Entry 2KH2 (solution NMR); this record covers chains A and B.

[Chain A]
Molecule: Interleukin-1 beta
Organism: Homo sapiens
UniProtKB: P01584 (IL1B_HUMAN); residues 1-153 here correspond to UniProt positions 117-269 (UniProt number = residue number + 116)
Sequence (153 residues; each row starts with the number of its first residue):
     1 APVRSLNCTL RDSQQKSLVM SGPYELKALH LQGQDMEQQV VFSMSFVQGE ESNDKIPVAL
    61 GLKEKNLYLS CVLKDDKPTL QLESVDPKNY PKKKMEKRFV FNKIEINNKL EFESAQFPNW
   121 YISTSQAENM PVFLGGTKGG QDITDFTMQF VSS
Swiss-Prot annotation at these positions:
  - motif: Phe112 to Ser125 (Involved in interaction with TMED10 C-terminus)
  - site: Arg4 (Involved in receptor binding), Lys55 (Important for interaction with integrin), Lys63 (Important for interaction with integrin), Lys65 (Important for interaction with integrin), Lys74 (Important for interaction with integrin), Lys88 (Important for interaction with integrin)

[Chain B]
Molecule: scFv
Organism: Mus musculus
Notes: antibody fragment or engineered binder
Sequence (254 residues; row label = number of the first residue in the row):
     1 DIQMTQSPSS LSASVGDRVT ITCRTSGNIH NYLTWYQQKP GKAPQLLIYN AKTLADGVPS
    61 RFSGSGSGTQ FTLTISSLQP EDFANYYCQH FWSLPFTFGQ GTKVEIKRTG GGGSGGGGSG
   121 GGGSGGGGSE VQLVESGGGL VQPGGSLRLS CAASGFDFSR YDMSWVRQAP GKRLEWVAYI
   181 SSGGGSTYFP DTVKGRFTIS RDNAKNTLYL QMNSLRAEDT AVYYCARQNK KLTWFDYWGQ
   241 GTLVTVSSHH HHHH
Disulfide bonds: Cys23-Cys88, Cys151-Cys225

[Interface between chain A and chain B]
Contacting residue pairs (35):
  Ala1(A) with Asn28(B)
  Arg4(A) with Asn28(B); Ile29(B); His30(B); Asn31(B); Tyr32(B); Trp92(B)
  Ser5(A) with Trp92(B)
  Leu6(A) with Trp92(B); Ser93(B)
  Arg11(A) with Gly185(B); Thr187(B)
  Gln15(A) with Gly185(B)
  Glu37(A) with Lys194(B)
  Gln39(A) with Lys194(B)
  Phe46(A) with Trp92(B)
  Asn53(A) with Lys231(B)
  Asp54(A) with Lys231(B)
  Glu105(A) with Lys231(B)
  Asn108(A) with Ser181(B); Gly183(B); Gly184(B); Gly185(B); Ser186(B)
  Thr147(A) with Ser186(B)
  Met148(A) with Tyr188(B)
  Gln149(A) with Thr187(B)
  Phe150(A) with Leu94(B); Tyr188(B)
  Val151(A) with Leu94(B); Asp191(B)
  Ser152(A) with Asp1(B); Leu94(B); Asp191(B)
  Ser153(A) with Asp1(B)
Also at the interface, not in a pair above, chain A (22 interface residues in all): Met36, Lys109
Also at the interface, not in a pair above, chain B (23 interface residues in all): Tyr179, Phe189, Pro190, Thr192

[Overview]
22 residues of chain A and 23 residues of chain B are in contact.
Here chain A is Interleukin-1 beta (Homo sapiens) and chain B is scFv (Mus musculus). Entry 2KH2 (Solution
structure of a scFv-IL-1B complex) was determined by solution NMR.
